Entry 6RKQ (X-ray diffraction, 1.67 A resolution); this record covers chain A.

# Chain A
Protein: Queuine tRNA-ribosyltransferase
Organism: Zymomonas mobilis subsp. mobilis (strain ATCC 31821 / ZM4 / CP4)
Notes: EC 2.4.2.29
Reference sequence: P28720 (TGT_ZYMMO); residue numbers follow UniProt; this construct covers 10-384
Chain sequence (375 residues; numbered 10 to 384; the number before each row is that of its first residue):
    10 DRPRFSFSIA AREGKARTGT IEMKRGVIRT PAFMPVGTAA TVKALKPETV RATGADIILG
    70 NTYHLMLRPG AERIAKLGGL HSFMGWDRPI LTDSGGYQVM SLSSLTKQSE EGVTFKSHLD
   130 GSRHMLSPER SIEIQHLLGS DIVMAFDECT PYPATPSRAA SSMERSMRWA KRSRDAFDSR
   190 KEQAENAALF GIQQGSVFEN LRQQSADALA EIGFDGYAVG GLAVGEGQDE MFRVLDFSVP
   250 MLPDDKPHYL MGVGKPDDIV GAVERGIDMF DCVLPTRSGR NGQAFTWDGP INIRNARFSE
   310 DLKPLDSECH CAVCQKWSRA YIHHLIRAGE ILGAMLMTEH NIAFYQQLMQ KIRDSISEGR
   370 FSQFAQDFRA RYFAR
Disordered / not traced: 112-113, 160-161, 165, 384
Differences from the reference sequence: conflict K312 (Thr in P28720)
Bound ions: Zn2+: C318, C320, C323, H349
Ligand contacts: K75 ((8R)-N2-methyl-8-prop-1-ynyl-7,8-dihydro-3H-imidazo[4,5-g]quinazoline-2,6-diamine): D102, S103, G105, Y106, D156, C158, I201, Q203, G229, G230, L231, A232, V233, M260, G261
UniProt features mapped onto this chain:
  - region (RNA binding): G261 to D267, T285 to R289
  - active site: D102 (Proton acceptor), D280 (Nucleophile)
  - binding site (substrate): D102 to Y106, D156, Q203, G230
  - binding site (Zn(2+)): C318, C320, C323, H349
  - mutagenesis: S103 (S103A: Strongly reduces activity), D156 (D156A: Abolishes catalytic activity), D280 (D280N: Abolishes catalytic activity)

# Summary
Ligands of chain A: compound K75. C318, C320, C323 and H349 coordinate Zn2+. From UniProt: active-site
residues D102 and D280, 8 substrate-binding residues, 4 Zn2+-binding residues and 3 mutagenesis sites.
Chain A is Queuine tRNA-ribosyltransferase (Zymomonas mobilis subsp. mobilis (strain ATCC 31821 / ZM4 / CP4));
the structure, Crystal Structure of TGT in complex with
N2-methyl-8-(prop-1-yn-1-yl)-3H,7H,8H-imidazo[4,5-g]quinazoline-2,6-diamine, was determined by X-ray
diffraction together with 6RKT from the same study.
